1UMC - chains A and B of the 4 polymer chains in the assembly; structure by X-ray diffraction, 2.40 A resolution.

== Chain A ==
Name: 2-oxo acid dehydrogenase alpha subunit
Source organism: Thermus thermophilus
Notes: EC 1.2.4.4
UniProtKB: P84129 (P84129_THETH); residue numbers follow UniProt; this construct covers 1-367
Chain sequence (367 residues; row label = number of the first residue in the row):
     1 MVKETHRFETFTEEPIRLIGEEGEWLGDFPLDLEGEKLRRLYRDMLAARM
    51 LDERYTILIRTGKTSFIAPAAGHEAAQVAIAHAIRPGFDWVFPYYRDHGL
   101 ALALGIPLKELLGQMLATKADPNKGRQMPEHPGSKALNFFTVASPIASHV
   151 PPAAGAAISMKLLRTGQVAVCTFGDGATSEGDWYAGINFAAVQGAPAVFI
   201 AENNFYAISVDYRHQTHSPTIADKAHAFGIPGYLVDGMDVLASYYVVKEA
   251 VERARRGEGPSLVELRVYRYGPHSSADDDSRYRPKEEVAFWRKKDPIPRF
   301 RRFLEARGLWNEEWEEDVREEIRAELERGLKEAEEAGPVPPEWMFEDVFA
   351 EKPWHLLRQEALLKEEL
Disordered / not traced: 1-5
Metal / ion sites: Mg2+: D175, N204, Y206 (together with thiamine diphosphate)
Ligand contacts:
  - 4-methyl valeric acid (4MV): F66, Y95, M128, H131, S144
  - thiamine diphosphate (TPP): H73, Y94, Y95, R96, S144, P145, I146, G174, D175, G176, A177, E180, N204, Y206, A207, I208, H273

== Chain B ==
Name: 2-oxo acid dehydrogenase beta subunit
Source organism: Thermus thermophilus
Notes: EC 1.2.4.4
UniProtKB: P84130 (P84130_THETH); residue numbers follow UniProt; this construct covers 1-324
Chain sequence (324 residues; row label = number of the first residue in the row):
     1 MALMTMVQALNRALDEEMAKDPRVVVLGEDVGKRGGVFLVTEGLLQKYGP
    51 DRVMDTPLSEAAIVGAALGMAAHGLRPVAEIQFADYIFPGFDQLVSQVAK
   101 LRYRSGGQFTAPLVVRMPSGGGVRGGHHHSQSPEAHFVHTAGLKVVAVST
   151 PYDAKGLLKAAIRDEDPVVFLEPKRLYRSVKEEVPEEDYTLPIGKAALRR
   201 EGKDLTLICYGTVMPEVLQAAAELAKAGVSAEVLDLRTLMPWDYEAVMNS
   251 VAKTGRVVLVSDAPRHASFVSEVAATIAEDLLDMLLAPPIRVTGFDTPYP
   301 YAQDKLYLPTVTRILNAAKRALDY
Disordered / not traced: 1
Ligand contacts: thiamine diphosphate (TPP): E29, L58, E60, Q82, Y86, P89

== Chain A / chain B interface ==
Pairs across the interface (94):
  W90(A) with A72(B); H73(B); F109(B), hydrophobic
  P122(A) with S105(B); G106(B); Q108(B), hydrogen bond (backbone-side chain)
  N123(A) with R104(B); S105(B); G106(B); Q108(B), hydrogen bond
  K124(A) with G106(B), hydrogen bond (side chain-backbone)
  R126(A) with Y103(B), hydrogen bond (side chain-backbone); G106(B)
  Q127(A) with R104(B)
  G133(A) with Q108(B), hydrogen bond (backbone-side chain)
  S134(A) with Q108(B); F109(B)
  K135(A) with Q108(B), hydrogen bond (backbone-side chain); F109(B)
  F139(A) with F109(B)
  F140(A) with L68(B), hydrophobic; Q97(B); L101(B), hydrophobic; R104(B); F109(B), hydrophobic
  T141(A) with R104(B), hydrogen bond (backbone-side chain); S105(B); F109(B)
  V142(A) with R104(B), hydrogen bond (backbone-side chain)
  A143(A) with Q97(B); R104(B)
  P145(A) with D92(B); S96(B)
  S148(A) with D92(B); Q93(B), hydrogen bond (backbone-side chain); Q97(B), hydrogen bond
  H149(A) with Q97(B)
  P151(A) with A61(B); G65(B); A66(B); Q93(B)
  P152(A) with G65(B); L68(B), hydrophobic; G69(B); Q93(B); Q97(B)
  G155(A) with A66(B); G69(B); M70(B)
  A156(A) with G69(B); M70(B)
  I158(A) with M70(B), hydrophobic
  S159(A) with M70(B); H73(B), hydrogen bond; G74(B); L75(B)
  M160(A) with H73(B)
  L162(A) with D51(B); M54(B), hydrophobic; L75(B), hydrophobic
  L163(A) with H73(B); L75(B), hydrophobic
  Q167(A) with H73(B), hydrogen bond
  D182(A) with A61(B); Q93(B), hydrogen bond
  A185(A) with S59(B); A62(B)
  N188(A) with P57(B)
  F189(A) with T56(B); P57(B); A62(B), hydrophobic; A66(B), hydrophobic
  Q193(A) with M54(B)
  M344(A) with Y103(B), hydrogen bond (backbone-side chain)
  E346(A) with Y103(B)
  D347(A) with R102(B); Y103(B), hydrogen bond (backbone-backbone); G106(B); G107(B)
  V348(A) with Y103(B), hydrophobic; G142(B)
  F349(A) with R102(B); G142(B); L143(B); K144(B); D166(B)
  A350(A) with R102(B); D166(B), hydrogen bond (backbone-side chain)
  W354(A) with P241(B); W242(B), hydrogen bond (side chain-backbone); Y244(B), hydrophobic
  H355(A) with M240(B)
  R358(A) with Y244(B), hydrogen bond; D280(B), salt bridge
Also at the interface, not in a pair above, chain A (44 interface residues in all): T165, V192, P353
Also at the interface, not in a pair above, chain B (42 interface residues in all): L27, D55, P89, A141

== Overview ==
Chain A and chain B form an interface of 44 and 42 residues respectively; the contacts include 18 hydrogen
bonds and 1 salt bridge. Among the polar pairs are R358(A)-D280(B), P122(A)-Q108(B) and N123(A)-Q108(B).
Ligands of chain A: thiamine diphosphate and 4-methyl valeric acid.
Here chain A is 2-oxo acid dehydrogenase alpha subunit and chain B is 2-oxo acid dehydrogenase beta subunit,
both from Thermus thermophilus. Entry 1UMC (branched-chain 2-oxo acid dehydrogenase (E1) from Thermus
thermophilus HB8 with 4-methylpentanoate) was determined by X-ray diffraction, deposited together with 1UM9,
1UMB and 1UMD.
